6C6I - chain A; structure by X-ray diffraction, 1.65 A resolution.

== Chain A ==
Molecule: Metallo-beta-lactamase type 2 chimera
Organism: Klebsiella pneumoniae
Notes: EC 3.5.2.6
Reference sequence: C7C422 (BLAN1_KLEPN); residue numbers follow UniProt; this construct covers 39-63, 75-270
Sequence (234 residues; numbered 37 to 270; the number before each row is that of its first residue):
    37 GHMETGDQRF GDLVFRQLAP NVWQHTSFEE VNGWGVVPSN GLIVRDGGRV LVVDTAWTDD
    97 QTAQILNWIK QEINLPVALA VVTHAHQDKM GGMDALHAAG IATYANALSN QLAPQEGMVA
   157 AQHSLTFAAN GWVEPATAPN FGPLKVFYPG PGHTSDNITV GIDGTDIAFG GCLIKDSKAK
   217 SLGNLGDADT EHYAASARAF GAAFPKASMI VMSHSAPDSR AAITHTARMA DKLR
Not modelled in the structure: 37-41, 270
Differences from the reference sequence: expression tag (37-38); linker (64-74)
Swiss-Prot annotation at these positions:
  - binding site (Zn(2+)): H120, H122, D124, H189, C208, H250
  - binding site (substrate): K211, N220
Bound ions: Zn2+ site 1: H120, H122, H189; Zn2+ site 2: D124, C208, H250

== In short ==
The Zn2+ site 1 is built by H120, H122 and H189. D124, C208 and H250 coordinate Zn2+ site 2. Curated
annotation (UniProt) lists 6 Zn2+-binding residues and substrate-binding residues K211 and N220.
Chain A is Metallo-beta-lactamase type 2 chimera (Klebsiella pneumoniae); the structure, Crystal structure of
a chimeric NDM-1 metallo-beta-lactamase harboring the IMP-1 L3 loop, was determined by X-ray diffraction,
deposited together with 6CAC.
